8PEU - chains C and D of the 24 polymer chains in the assembly; structure by electron microscopy, 3.70 A resolution.

== Chain C (and D) ==
Name: Transcription termination factor Rho
From: Escherichia coli
Notes: EC 3.6.4.-; chain D of this document is another copy of the same molecule, construct and numbering; everything in this record applies to it too
UniProtKB: A0A0A0GPI6 (A0A0A0GPI6_ECOLX); residues 1-419 here correspond to UniProt positions 25-443 (UniProt number = residue number + 24)
Sequence (419 residues; row label = number of the first residue in the row):
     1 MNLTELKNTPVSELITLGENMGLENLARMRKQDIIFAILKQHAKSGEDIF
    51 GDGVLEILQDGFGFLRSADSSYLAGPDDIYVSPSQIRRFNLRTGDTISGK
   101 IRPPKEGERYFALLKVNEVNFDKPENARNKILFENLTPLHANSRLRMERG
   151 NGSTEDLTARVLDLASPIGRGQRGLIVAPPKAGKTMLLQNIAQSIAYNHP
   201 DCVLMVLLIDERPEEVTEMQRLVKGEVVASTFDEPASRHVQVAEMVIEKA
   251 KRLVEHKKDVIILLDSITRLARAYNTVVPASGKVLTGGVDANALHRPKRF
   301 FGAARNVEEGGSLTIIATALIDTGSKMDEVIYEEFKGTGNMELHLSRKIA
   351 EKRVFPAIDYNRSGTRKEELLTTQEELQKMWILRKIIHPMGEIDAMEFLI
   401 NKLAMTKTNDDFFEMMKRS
Ion coordination: Mg2+: Thr185 (together with ATP-gamma-S)
Small-molecule neighbours: ATP-gamma-S (AGS; phosphothiophosphoric acid-adenylate ester): Thr158, Pro180, Lys181, Ala182, Gly183, Lys184, Thr185, Met186, Arg212, Phe355
What the authors report for this chain:
  - binding site for ATP-gamma-S: Lys181, Met186, Arg212, Phe355, Arg366
  - catalytic residues: Glu211, Asp265

== How chain C and chain D interact ==
Residue-residue contacts (53):
  Asn25(C) - Asn90(D)
  Asn25(C) - Arg128(D)
  Ala27(C) - Arg128(D)
  Ala27(C) - Asn129(D)
  Ala27(C) - Lys130(D)
  Ala27(C) - Leu132(D)
  Arg28(C) - Asn90(D)  hydrogen bond (side chain-backbone)
  Arg28(C) - Arg92(D)  hydrogen bond (backbone-side chain)
  Arg28(C) - Asp95(D)  salt bridge
  Arg28(C) - Asn120(D)
  Arg28(C) - Ala127(D)
  Arg28(C) - Leu132(D)
  Arg28(C) - Arg252(D)
  Arg28(C) - Glu255(D)  salt bridge
  Met29(C) - Arg92(D)
  Met29(C) - Leu132(D)
  Met29(C) - Asn135(D)
  Arg30(C) - Leu132(D)
  Arg30(C) - Asn135(D)
  Lys31(C) - Asn135(D)
  Lys181(C) - Arg366(D)
  Arg212(C) - Arg173(D)
  Arg212(C) - Gly337(D)
  Arg212(C) - Arg366(D)
  Pro213(C) - Pro138(D)  hydrophobic
  Pro213(C) - Arg173(D)
  Pro213(C) - Arg305(D)
  Glu214(C) - Leu139(D)
  Glu214(C) - His140(D)
  Glu214(C) - Arg173(D)  salt bridge
  Glu214(C) - Asn340(D)  hydrogen bond
  Glu215(C) - His140(D)  salt bridge
  Glu215(C) - Lys367(D)  salt bridge
  Thr217(C) - Pro138(D)  hydrogen bond (side chain-backbone)
  Glu218(C) - His140(D)
  Glu218(C) - Lys367(D)  salt bridge
  Arg221(C) - Glu308(D)  salt bridge
  Phe232(C) - Lys298(D)
  Phe232(C) - Gly302(D)
  Phe232(C) - Thr338(D)
  Asp233(C) - His295(D)  hydrogen bond (backbone-side chain)
  Asp233(C) - Arg299(D)  salt bridge
  Glu234(C) - His295(D)
  Pro235(C) - His295(D)
  Arg272(C) - Glu334(D)  salt bridge
  Asn275(C) - Lys283(D)
  Thr276(C) - Lys283(D)
  Thr276(C) - Leu285(D)
  Val278(C) - Lys283(D)  hydrogen bond (backbone-side chain)
  Ala280(C) - Lys283(D)
  Glu351(C) - His388(D)  salt bridge
  Arg353(C) - Trp381(D)
  Arg353(C) - Lys385(D)
Also at the interface, not in a pair above, chain C (30 interface residues in all): Val11, Ile15, Pro279, Thr323, Ser325
Also at the interface, not in a pair above, chain D (42 interface residues in all): Ile131, Glu134, Thr137, Ala291, Ala304, Glu333, Lys336, Gly339, Arg384

== Summary ==
30 residues of chain C face 42 of chain D across their interface, with 6 hydrogen bonds and 10 salt bridges.
Among the polar pairs are Arg28(C)-Asp95(D), Arg28(C)-Glu255(D) and Glu214(C)-Arg173(D). Chain C binds
ATP-gamma-S. The paper reports catalytic residues Glu211(C) and Asp265(C); a binding site for ATP-gamma-S at
Lys181(C), Met186(C) and Arg212(C) among others.
Chain C and chain D are both Transcription termination factor Rho (Escherichia coli); the structure,
Rho-ATPgS-Psu complex III, was determined by electron microscopy, deposited together with 8PEW, 8PEX, 8PEY,
9GCS and 9GCT.
